PDB entry 8SIY | electron microscopy, 2.90 A resolution | chains F and K of the 12 polymer chains in the assembly

# Chain F
Protein: Histone H2B
Organism: Xenopus laevis
UniProt: P02281 (H2B11_XENLA); residues 4-125 here correspond to UniProt positions 5-126 (UniProt number = residue number + 1)
Amino-acid sequence (122 residues; row label = number of the first residue in the row):
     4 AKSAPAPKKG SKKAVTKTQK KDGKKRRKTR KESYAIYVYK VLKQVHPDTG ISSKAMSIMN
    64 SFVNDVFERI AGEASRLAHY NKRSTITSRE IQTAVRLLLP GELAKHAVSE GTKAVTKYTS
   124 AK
Disordered / not traced: 4-30, 125
Differences from the reference sequence: variant Thr32 (Ser33 in P02281)

# Chain K
Molecule: Widom 601 DNA
Organism: synthetic construct
Sequence (153 nucleotides; row label = number of the first residue in the row; numbers below 1 keep their minus sign (DA-76 is residue -76)):
   -76 ATCCTGGAGA ATCCCGGTGC CGAGGCCGCT CAATTGGTCG TAGACAGCTC TAGCACCGCT
   -16 TAAACGCACG TACGCGCTGT CCCCCGCGTT TTAACCGCCA AGGGGATTAC TCCCTAGTCT
    44 CCAGGCACGT GTCAGATATA TACATCCTGT GAT
Disordered / not traced: -76, 72-76

# Interface between chain F and chain K
Pairs across the interface - 16 pairs, chain F then chain K:
  Thr32(F) with DT30(K), hydrogen bond to the phosphate
  Arg33(F) with DC-46(K), sugar contact; DA-45(K), salt bridge to the phosphate
  Tyr42(F) with DG-53(K), hydrogen bond to the phosphate; DG-52(K), phosphate contact
  Gly53(F) with DG-53(K), phosphate contact
  Ile54(F) with DA-54(K), sugar contact; DG-53(K), hydrogen bond to the phosphate
  Ser55(F) with DA-54(K), phosphate contact
  Ser56(F) with DA-54(K), hydrogen bond to the phosphate
  Arg86(F) with DG-34(K), phosphate contact; DA-33(K), salt bridge to the phosphate
  Ser87(F) with DA-35(K), hydrogen bond to the phosphate; DG-34(K), hydrogen bond to the phosphate
  Thr88(F) with DA-35(K), phosphate contact; DG-34(K), hydrogen bond to the phosphate
Other interface residues (no listed pair), chain F (12 interface residues in all): Glu35, Lys85

# Summary
12 residues of chain F face 9 of chain K across their interface, with 7 hydrogen bonds and 2 salt bridges.
Among the polar pairs are Thr32(F)-DT30(K), Tyr42(F)-DG-53(K) and Ile54(F)-DG-53(K).
Here chain F is Histone H2B (Xenopus laevis) and chain K is Widom 601 DNA (synthetic construct). Entry 8SIY
(Origin Recognition Complex Associated (ORCA) protein bound to H4K20me3-nucleosome) was determined by electron
microscopy together with 8SIU from the same study.
